Entry 6ZQK (X-ray diffraction, 2.20 A resolution); this record covers chains A and B.

Chain A:
Molecule: 841 heavy chain
Organism: Mus musculus
Amino-acid sequence (469 residues; row label = number of the first residue in the row; note: 7 numbers in that range are skipped by the numbering (no residue carries them; nothing is unmodelled there)):
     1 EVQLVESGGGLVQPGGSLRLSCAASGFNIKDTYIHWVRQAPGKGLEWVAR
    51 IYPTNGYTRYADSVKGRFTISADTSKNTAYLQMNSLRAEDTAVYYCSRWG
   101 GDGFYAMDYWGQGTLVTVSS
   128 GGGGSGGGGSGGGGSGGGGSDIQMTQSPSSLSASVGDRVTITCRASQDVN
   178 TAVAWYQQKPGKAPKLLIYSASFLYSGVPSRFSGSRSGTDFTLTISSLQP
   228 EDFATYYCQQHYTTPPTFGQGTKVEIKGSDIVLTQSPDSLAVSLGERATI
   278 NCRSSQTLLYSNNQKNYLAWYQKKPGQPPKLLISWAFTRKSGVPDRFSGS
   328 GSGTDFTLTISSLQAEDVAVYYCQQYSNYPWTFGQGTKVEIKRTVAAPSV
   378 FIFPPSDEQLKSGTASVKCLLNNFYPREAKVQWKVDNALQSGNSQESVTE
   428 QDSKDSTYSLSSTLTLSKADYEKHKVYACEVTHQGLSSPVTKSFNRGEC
Disordered / not traced: 100-103, 128-147, 474-476
Disulfides: Cys22-Cys96, Cys170-Cys235, Cys279-Cys350, Cys396-Cys456

Chain B:
Molecule: 841 light chain
Organism: Mus musculus
Amino-acid sequence (223 residues; numbered 1 to 223; the number before each row is that of its first residue):
     1 QVQLVQSGAEVKKPGASVKVSCKASGYSFTGYFINWVREAPGQGLEWMGH
    51 ISSSYATSTYNQKFQGRVTFTVDTSSSTAYMELSSLRSEDTAVYYCVRSG
   101 NYEEYAMDYWGQGTLVTVSSASTKGPSVFPLAPSSKSTSGGTAALGCLVK
   151 DYFPEPVTVSWNSGALTSGVHTFPAVLQSSGLYSLESVVTVPSSSLGTQT
   201 YICNVNHKPSNTKVDKRVEPKSC
Disordered / not traced: 135-140, 222-223
Disulfides: Cys22-Cys96, Cys147-Cys203

Chain A / chain B interface:
Pairs across the interface - 74 pairs, chain A then chain B:
  Val93(A) - Tyr55(B)  hydrophobic
  Tyr95(A) - Tyr55(B)  hydrogen bond
  Gln112(A) - Tyr55(B)  hydrogen bond (backbone-side chain)
  Leu115(A) - Ser54(B)
  Leu115(A) - Tyr55(B)
  Leu115(A) - Ala56(B)  hydrophobic
  Pro187(A) - Phe33(B)
  Pro187(A) - Thr59(B)
  Gly188(A) - Phe33(B)
  Gly188(A) - Tyr55(B)
  Gly188(A) - Asn101(B)
  Lys189(A) - Tyr55(B)  hydrogen bond (backbone-side chain)
  Lys189(A) - Asn101(B)
  Ala190(A) - Tyr55(B)  hydrogen bond (backbone-side chain)
  Tyr298(A) - Met107(B)  hydrogen bond (side chain-backbone)
  Tyr298(A) - Trp110(B)  hydrophobic
  Lys300(A) - Glu39(B)  salt bridge
  Lys300(A) - Tyr95(B)
  Gln304(A) - Tyr95(B)  hydrogen bond (backbone-side chain)
  Pro305(A) - Tyr95(B)  hydrophobic
  Pro305(A) - Trp110(B)  hydrophobic
  Pro305(A) - Gly111(B)
  Pro306(A) - Leu45(B)  hydrophobic
  Pro306(A) - Tyr95(B)
  Pro306(A) - Trp110(B)  hydrogen bond (backbone-side chain)
  Leu308(A) - Asp108(B)
  Ser311(A) - Ala106(B)
  Trp312(A) - Glu103(B)
  Trp312(A) - Tyr105(B)  hydrophobic
  Lys317(A) - Asp108(B)  salt bridge
  Tyr349(A) - Gly44(B)
  Tyr349(A) - Leu45(B)  hydrophobic
  Gln351(A) - Met107(B)
  Tyr353(A) - Tyr105(B)  hydrophobic
  Tyr356(A) - Trp47(B)  hydrophobic
  Tyr356(A) - His50(B)  hydrogen bond
  Tyr356(A) - Thr59(B)
  Pro357(A) - Trp47(B)  hydrophobic
  Trp358(A) - Asn35(B)
  Trp358(A) - Trp47(B)
  Trp358(A) - Ser99(B)
  Trp358(A) - Tyr105(B)
  Trp358(A) - Met107(B)  hydrophobic
  Phe360(A) - Leu45(B)  hydrophobic
  Phe360(A) - Met107(B)  hydrophobic
  Phe378(A) - Thr142(B)
  Phe378(A) - Ala144(B)  hydrophobic
  Phe380(A) - Leu131(B)  hydrophobic
  Phe380(A) - Ala132(B)
  Phe380(A) - Ala144(B)
  Phe380(A) - Leu145(B)  hydrophobic
  Ser383(A) - Pro130(B)
  Glu385(A) - Phe129(B)
  Glu385(A) - Pro130(B)
  Gln386(A) - Phe129(B)
  Gln386(A) - Leu148(B)
  Lys395(A) - Glu186(B)  salt bridge
  Leu397(A) - Phe173(B)  hydrophobic
  Leu397(A) - Val188(B)  hydrophobic
  Asn399(A) - His171(B)  hydrogen bond
  Asn399(A) - Thr190(B)
  Asn400(A) - His171(B)  hydrogen bond
  Gln422(A) - Val176(B)
  Gln422(A) - Gln178(B)  hydrogen bond
  Ser424(A) - Phe173(B)
  Ser424(A) - Pro174(B)  hydrogen bond (side chain-backbone)
  Ser424(A) - Val176(B)
  Val425(A) - Pro174(B)
  Thr426(A) - Phe173(B)
  Ser436(A) - His171(B)  hydrogen bond
  Ser436(A) - Phe173(B)
  Leu437(A) - Phe173(B)
  Ser438(A) - Phe173(B)
  Ser438(A) - Glu186(B)  hydrogen bond
Interface residues without a listed pair, chain A (49 interface residues in all): Pro41, Gly113, Lys292, Tyr294, Ile379, Asp384, Ser389, Ser393, Thr440
Interface residues without a listed pair, chain B (49 interface residues in all): Val37, Glu46, Ser52, Thr57, Asn61, Gln112, Ser134, Ala143, Gly146, Lys150, Thr172, Lys221

In short:
Chain A and chain B each contribute 49 residues to their interface, with 14 hydrogen bonds and 3 salt bridges.
Among the polar pairs are Lys300(A)-Glu39(B), Lys317(A)-Asp108(B) and Lys395(A)-Glu186(B).
Here chain A is 841 heavy chain and chain B is 841 light chain, both from Mus musculus. Entry 6ZQK
(HER2-binding scFv-Fab fusion 841) was determined by X-ray diffraction.
